4MJI - chains D and E of the 5 polymer chains in the assembly; structure by X-ray diffraction, 2.99 A resolution.

Chain D:
Molecule: T-Cell Receptor Chain alpha
From: Homo sapiens
Chain sequence (195 residues; row label = number of the first residue in the row):
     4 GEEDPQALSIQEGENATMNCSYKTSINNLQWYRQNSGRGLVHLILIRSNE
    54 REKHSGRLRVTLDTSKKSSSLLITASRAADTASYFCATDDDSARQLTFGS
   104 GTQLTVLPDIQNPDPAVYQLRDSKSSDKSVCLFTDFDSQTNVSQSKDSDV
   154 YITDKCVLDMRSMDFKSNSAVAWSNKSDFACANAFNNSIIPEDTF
Not modelled in the structure: 4-6
Disulfide bonds: C23-C89, C134-C184

Chain E:
Molecule: T-cell Receptor Beta chain
From: Homo sapiens
Chain sequence (242 residues; row label = number of the first residue in the row):
     5 AGVSQTPSNKVTEKGKYVELRCDPISGHTALYWYRQSLGQGPEFLIYFQG
    55 TGAADDSGLPNDRFFAVRPEGSVSTLKIQRTERGDSAVYLCASSLTGGGE
   105 LFFGEGSRLTVLEDLKNVFPPEVAVFEPSEAEISHTQKATLVCLATGFYP
   155 DHVELSWWVNGKEVHSGVCTDPQPLKEQPALNDSRYALSSRLRVSATFWQ
   205 DPRNHFRCQVQFYGLSENDEWTQDRAKPVTQIVSAEAWGRAD
Not modelled in the structure: 245-246
Disulfide bonds: C26-C95, C147-C212

How chain D and chain E interact:
Inter-chain disulfides: C159(D)-C173(E)
Residue-residue contacts (84; chain D residue first):
  W34(D) - G103(E)  hydrogen bond (side chain-backbone)
  W34(D) - E104(E)
  R36(D) - G103(E)
  R36(D) - E104(E)
  R36(D) - L105(E)
  R36(D) - F107(E)
  N38(D) - Q40(E)  hydrogen bond
  R41(D) - V157(E)  hydrogen bond (side chain-backbone)
  R41(D) - E158(E)  salt bridge
  G42(D) - E109(E)
  L43(D) - F107(E)
  L43(D) - G108(E)
  L43(D) - E109(E)
  V44(D) - L94(E)  hydrophobic
  V44(D) - F107(E)
  L46(D) - E104(E)
  L46(D) - L105(E)
  F88(D) - Q40(E)
  F88(D) - Q44(E)
  F88(D) - G45(E)
  R97(D) - Y36(E)  hydrogen bond (backbone-side chain)
  R97(D) - Y51(E)
  R97(D) - T100(E)
  R97(D) - G101(E)  hydrogen bond (side chain-backbone)
  R97(D) - G102(E)
  Q98(D) - F48(E)
  Q98(D) - D59(E)
  L99(D) - Y38(E)  hydrogen bond (backbone-side chain)
  L99(D) - G103(E)
  L99(D) - L105(E)  hydrophobic
  F101(D) - Y38(E)
  F101(D) - P46(E)
  F101(D) - F107(E)  hydrophobic
  G102(D) - G45(E)
  D117(D) - H139(E)  salt bridge
  Y121(D) - S133(E)
  Y121(D) - A135(E)
  Y121(D) - E136(E)
  Y121(D) - H139(E)
  Y121(D) - T140(E)
  Q122(D) - S133(E)  hydrogen bond (backbone-side chain)
  L123(D) - F130(E)
  L123(D) - E131(E)
  L123(D) - P132(E)  hydrophobic
  L123(D) - S133(E)
  L123(D) - T144(E)
  R124(D) - F130(E)
  R124(D) - E131(E)  hydrogen bond (backbone-backbone)
  D125(D) - V129(E)
  D125(D) - F130(E)
  S126(D) - V129(E)  hydrogen bond (backbone-backbone)
  S126(D) - E131(E)
  S126(D) - E240(E)
  K127(D) - E240(E)
  K131(D) - F130(E)
  K131(D) - L148(E)
  V133(D) - F130(E)  hydrophobic
  V133(D) - L148(E)  hydrophobic
  L135(D) - T144(E)
  T137(D) - R197(E)  hydrogen bond
  D138(D) - T140(E)
  D138(D) - R197(E)  salt bridge
  Y154(D) - L179(E)
  T156(D) - D175(E)
  T156(D) - S193(E)  hydrogen bond
  T156(D) - R195(E)
  D157(D) - R195(E)
  C159(D) - C173(E)  disulfide
  C159(D) - T174(E)  hydrogen bond (side chain-backbone)
  C159(D) - R195(E)
  V160(D) - C173(E)
  L161(D) - G171(E)
  L161(D) - R197(E)
  D162(D) - G171(E)  hydrogen bond (backbone-backbone)
  M163(D) - K142(E)
  M163(D) - R197(E)
  R164(D) - H169(E)  hydrogen bond
  R164(D) - S170(E)
  F168(D) - K142(E)
  S170(D) - R197(E)  hydrogen bond
  S172(D) - R195(E)  hydrogen bond (backbone-side chain)
  V174(D) - V146(E)  hydrophobic
  W176(D) - L148(E)
  T197(D) - H139(E)  hydrogen bond
Other interface residues (no listed pair), chain D (50 interface residues in all): D7, L32, H45, L48, S103, M166, A173, F198
Other interface residues (no listed pair), chain E (54 interface residues in all): G43, S61, V172, P176, A191, L192, V198, S199, A241

In short:
50 residues of chain D and 54 residues of chain E are in contact; the contacts include 1 disulfide bond, 17
hydrogen bonds and 3 salt bridges. Among the polar pairs are R41(D)-E158(E), D117(D)-H139(E) and
D138(D)-R197(E).
Chain D is T-Cell Receptor Chain alpha and chain E is T-cell Receptor Beta chain, both from Homo sapiens; the
structure, T cell response to a HIV reverse transcriptase epitope presented by the protective allele
HLA-B*51:01, was determined by X-ray diffraction.
